Entry 3CFI (X-ray diffraction, 2.58 A resolution); this record covers chains A and B of the 3 polymer chains in the assembly.

== Chain A ==
Molecule: Type II secretory pathway, pseudopilin EpsI
Source organism: Vibrio vulnificus
UniProt: Q7MPZ1 (Q7MPZ1_VIBVY); residues 28-111 here correspond to UniProt positions 61-144 (UniProt number = residue number + 33)
Amino-acid sequence (84 residues; each row starts with the number of its first residue):
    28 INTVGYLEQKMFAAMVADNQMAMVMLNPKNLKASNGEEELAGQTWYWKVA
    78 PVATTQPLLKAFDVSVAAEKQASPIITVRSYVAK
Not modelled in the structure: 28-32, 55, 86, 111
From the paper describing this entry:
  - conformationally variable residues (loop rearrangement): N57

== Chain B ==
Molecule: Type II secretory pathway, PSEUDOPILIN EpsJ
Source organism: Vibrio vulnificus
Notes: fragment: UNP entries 47-210
UniProt: Q7MPZ0 (Q7MPZ0_VIBVY); residues 31-194 here correspond to UniProt positions 47-210 (UniProt number = residue number + 16)
Amino-acid sequence (164 residues; each row starts with the number of its first residue):
    31 NELSQERTARLNELQRALVMMDSDFRQIALRQTRTNGEEPSKKLLHWADY
    81 LLDSDNKGIMFARLGWHNPQQQFPRGEVTKVGYRIKDERLERVWWRYPDT
   131 PAGQEGVVTPLLSDVEELNVRFYDGKQWINEWSNELTLPAAISVELTLKD
   181 YGKIARTYLTPEGN
Not modelled in the structure: 31, 69-70, 194
From the paper describing this entry:
  - conformationally variable residues (loop rearrangement, order/disorder transition): Q100, W125 to V137

== Interface between chain A and chain B ==
Residue-residue contacts - 28 pairs, chain A then chain B:
  L34(A) - L41(B)  hydrophobic
  E35(A) - L41(B)
  E35(A) - Y181(B)
  M38(A) - L41(B)  hydrophobic
  M38(A) - L44(B)  hydrophobic
  M38(A) - Q45(B)
  F39(A) - L41(B)  hydrophobic
  F39(A) - L44(B)  hydrophobic
  F39(A) - I184(B)  hydrophobic
  M42(A) - L48(B)  hydrophobic
  M42(A) - I184(B)  hydrophobic
  M42(A) - R186(B)
  D45(A) - R186(B)  salt bridge
  N46(A) - A185(B)  hydrogen bond (side chain-backbone)
  N46(A) - R186(B)
  N46(A) - T187(B)  hydrogen bond (side chain-backbone)
  A49(A) - T187(B)
  A49(A) - L189(B)  hydrophobic
  M52(A) - L189(B)  hydrophobic
  L53(A) - Y153(B)  hydrophobic
  L53(A) - A171(B)  hydrophobic
  L67(A) - K183(B)
  L67(A) - I184(B)  hydrophobic
  L67(A) - A185(B)
  A68(A) - Y181(B)
  A68(A) - K183(B)  hydrogen bond (backbone-backbone)
  A68(A) - I184(B)
  G69(A) - Y181(B)  hydrogen bond (backbone-backbone)
Interface residues without a listed pair, chain A (14 interface residues in all): M50
Interface residues without a listed pair, chain B (15 interface residues in all): W158, A170

== Overview ==
Chain A and chain B form an interface of 14 and 15 residues respectively, with 4 hydrogen bonds and 1 salt
bridge. Polar pairs include D45(A)-R186(B), N46(A)-A185(B) and N46(A)-T187(B). The paper reports
conformational variability at N57(A) and Q100(B) among others.
Here chain A is Type II secretory pathway, pseudopilin EpsI and chain B is Type II secretory pathway,
PSEUDOPILIN EpsJ, both from Vibrio vulnificus. Entry 3CFI (Nanobody-aided structure determination of the
EPSI:EPSJ pseudopilin heterdimer from Vibrio Vulnificus) was determined by X-ray diffraction.
